PDB entry 3TF2 | X-ray diffraction, 2.10 A resolution | chain A

[Chain A]
Protein: Eukaryotic translation initiation factor 4E
Source organism: Homo sapiens
UniProtKB: P06730 (IF4E_HUMAN); residue numbers follow UniProt; this construct covers 1-217
Chain sequence (217 residues; numbered 1 to 217; the number before each row is that of its first residue):
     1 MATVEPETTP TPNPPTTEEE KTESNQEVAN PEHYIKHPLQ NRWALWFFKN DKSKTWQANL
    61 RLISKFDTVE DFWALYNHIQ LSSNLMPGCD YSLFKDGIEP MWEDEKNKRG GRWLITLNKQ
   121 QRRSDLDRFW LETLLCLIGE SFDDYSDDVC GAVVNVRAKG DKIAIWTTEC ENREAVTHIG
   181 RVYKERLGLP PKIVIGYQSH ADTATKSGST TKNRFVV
Unresolved in the structure: 1-34, 204-209
Swiss-Prot annotation at these positions:
  - region (EIF4EBP1/2/3 binding): His37 to Gln40, Trp73 to Asn77, Glu132 to Gly139
  - binding site (mRNA): Trp56, Gln57, Trp102, Glu103, Arg157 to Lys162, Thr205 to Ser207
  - site: Lys159 (Microbial infection: Interaction with potato virus Y VPg)
  - modified residue: Ala2 (N-acetylalanine), Thr22 (Phosphothreonine), Ser209 (Phosphoserine)

[Summary]
UniProt lists 13 mRNA-binding residues.
Chain A is Eukaryotic translation initiation factor 4E (Homo sapiens); the structure, Crystal structure of the
cap free human translation initiation factor eIF4E, was determined by X-ray diffraction together with 3U7X
from the same study.
